PDB entry 4NOE | X-ray diffraction, 2.20 A resolution | chains E and F of the 6 polymer chains in the assembly

# Chain E
Protein: Single-stranded DNA-binding protein DdrB
Source organism: Deinococcus radiodurans
UniProtKB: Q9RY80 (DDRB_DEIRA); numbering as in UniProt (aligned over 1-144)
Sequence (148 residues; row label = number of the first residue in the row; numbers below 1 keep their minus sign (Asp-3 is residue -3)):
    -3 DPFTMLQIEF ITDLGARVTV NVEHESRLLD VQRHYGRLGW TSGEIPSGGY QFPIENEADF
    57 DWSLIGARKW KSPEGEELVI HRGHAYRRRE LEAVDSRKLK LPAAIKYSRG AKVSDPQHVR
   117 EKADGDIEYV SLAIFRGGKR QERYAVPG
Disordered / not traced: -3 to -2, 92-94, 144
Sequence notes: expression tag (-3 to 0)
Reported in the primary citation:
  - binding site for the 30-nt DNA strand (chain F): Leu87, Leu97, Lys102, Tyr125

# Chain F
Molecule: 30-nt DNA strand
Sequence (30 nucleotides; each row starts with the number of its first residue):
     1 TTGCGCTTGC GCTTGCGCTT GCGCTTGCGC

# How chain E and chain F interact
Pairs across the interface (28; chain E residue first):
  Arg83(E) with DC28(F), salt bridge to the phosphate; DG29(F), salt bridge to the phosphate
  Arg85(E) with DT26(F), hydrogen bond to the phosphate; DG27(F), salt bridge to the phosphate; DC28(F), salt bridge to the phosphate
  Leu87(E) with DT25(F), base contact; DT26(F), sugar contact
  Glu88(E) with DT25(F), base contact
  Leu97(E) with DC24(F), base contact; DT25(F), base contact
  Pro98(E) with DT25(F), base contact
  Ala100(E) with DT25(F), base contact
  Lys102(E) with DT26(F), hydrogen bond to the base
  Ser104(E) with DT26(F), hydrogen bond to the base
  Gly106(E) with DC28(F), phosphate contact; DG29(F), hydrogen bond to the phosphate
  Ala107(E) with DG29(F), sugar contact
  Lys108(E) with DG29(F), phosphate contact; DC30(F), salt bridge to the phosphate
  Glu117(E) with DT26(F), base contact
  Ala119(E) with DT26(F), base contact
  Asp120(E) with DT26(F), phosphate contact
  Ile123(E) with DG27(F), base contact; DC28(F), base contact
  Tyr125(E) with DT26(F), stacking on the base; DG27(F), hydrogen bond to the sugar; DC28(F), sugar contact
  Arg132(E) with DT25(F), hydrogen bond to the base
Also at the interface, not in a pair above, chain E (24 interface residues in all): Leu95, Lys96, Arg105, Val109, Gly121, Ile130
Also at the interface, not in a pair above, chain F (8 interface residues in all): DT1

# Overview
Chain E and chain F form an interface of 24 and 8 residues respectively; the contacts include 6 hydrogen
bonds, 5 salt bridges and 1 aromatic stacking contact. Polar pairs include Lys102(E)-DT26(F),
Ser104(E)-DT26(F) and Arg132(E)-DT25(F). The paper reports a binding site for the 30-nt DNA strand (chain F)
at Leu87(E), Leu97(E) and Lys102(E) among others.
Chain E is Single-stranded DNA-binding protein DdrB (Deinococcus radiodurans) and chain F is a 30-nt DNA
strand; the structure, Crystal structure of DdrB bound to 30b ssDNA, was determined by X-ray diffraction.
